3IRW - chains P and R; structure by X-ray diffraction, 2.70 A resolution.

# Chain P
Protein: U1 small nuclear ribonucleoprotein A
Source organism: Homo sapiens
Notes: fragment: RNA Binding Domain
UniProtKB: P09012 (SNRPA_HUMAN); residues 1-98 here = UniProt positions 1-98
Amino-acid sequence (98 residues; each row starts with the number of its first residue):
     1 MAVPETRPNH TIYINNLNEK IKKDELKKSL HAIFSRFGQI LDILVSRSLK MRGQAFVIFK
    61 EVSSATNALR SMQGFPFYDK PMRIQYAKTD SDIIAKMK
Unresolved in the structure: 1-6, 97-98
Differences from the reference sequence: engineered mutation His31 (Tyr in P09012), Arg36 (Gln in P09012)
Swiss-Prot annotation at these positions:
  - modified residue: Ala2 (N-acetylalanine), Lys60 (N6-acetyllysine)
  - mutagenesis: Thr11 (T11V: Abolishes RNA binding), Tyr13 (Y13F: Substantially reduces RNA binding), Asn15 (N15V: Abolishes RNA binding), Asn16 (N16V: Substantially reduces RNA binding), Arg52 (R52Q: Abolishes RNA binding)

# Chain R
Molecule: c-di-GMP Riboswitch
Sequence (92 nucleotides; row label = number of the first residue in the row):
     8 XGUCACGCAC AGGGCAAACC AUUCGAAAGA GUGGGACGCA AAGCCUCCGG CCUAAACC
   660 AUUGCACUCC
    75 GGUAGGUAGC GGGGUUACCG AUGG
Unresolved in the structure: 98
Modified residues: GTP (guanosine-5'-triphosphate) at position 8
Ligand contacts:
  - c-di-GMP (C2E; 9,9'-[(2R,3R,3aS,5S,7aR,9R,10R,10aS,12S,14aR)-3,5,10,12-tetrahydroxy-5,12-dioxidooctahydro-2H,7H-difuro[3,2-d:3',2'-j][1,3,7,9,2,8]tetraoxadiphosphacyclododecine-2,9-diyl]bis(2-amino-1,9-dihydro-6H-purin-6-one)): G14, A16, C17, A18, G19, G20, G21, C46, A47, A48, A49, G50, C92, C93
  - iridium hexammine ion (IRI), molecule 1: GTP_8, G9, U10, C11, A12, G94, U96, G97
  - iridium hexammine ion (IRI), molecule 2: C17, A18, G19, G20, A47
  - iridium hexammine ion (IRI), molecule 3: A24, A25, G36, A37, U81, G83, C84
  - iridium hexammine ion (IRI), molecule 4: C31, G32, A34
  - iridium hexammine ion (IRI), molecule 5: C46, A47, A48, A49, G85
  - iridium hexammine ion (IRI), molecule 6: C51, C52, A82, G83, G85, G86, G87, G88
  - iridium hexammine ion (IRI), molecule 7: U53, C55, G56, G57, C58, G80, U81
  - iridium hexammine ion (IRI), molecule 8: U53, A78, G79, G80
  - iridium hexammine ion (IRI), molecule 9: G86, G87, G88, U89
  - Mg2+ (MG): C22, A23, G45, A49, G50, G83

# Interface between chain P and chain R
Pairs across the interface (40):
  Tyr13(P) - G663(R)  base contact
  Tyr13(P) - C664(R)  stacking on the base
  Asn15(P) - G663(R)  hydrogen bond to the base
  Asn16(P) - U662(R)  hydrogen bond to the base
  Asn16(P) - G663(R)  hydrogen bond to the base
  Glu19(P) - A660(R)  base contact
  Glu19(P) - U661(R)  hydrogen bond to the base
  Glu19(P) - G663(R)  hydrogen bond to the base
  Lys20(P) - A63(R)  salt bridge to the phosphate
  Lys20(P) - C64(R)  salt bridge to the phosphate
  Lys22(P) - A62(R)  phosphate contact
  Leu44(P) - A665(R)  base contact
  Leu44(P) - C666(R)  base contact
  Arg47(P) - A62(R)  salt bridge to the phosphate
  Ser48(P) - G75(R)  phosphate contact
  Ser48(P) - C669(R)  phosphate contact
  Leu49(P) - G75(R)  hydrogen bond to the phosphate
  Leu49(P) - U661(R)  base contact
  Lys50(P) - G663(R)  hydrogen bond to the sugar
  Met51(P) - A665(R)  sugar contact
  Arg52(P) - G75(R)  hydrogen bond to the base
  Arg52(P) - A660(R)  base contact
  Arg52(P) - U661(R)  hydrogen bond to the base
  Arg52(P) - G663(R)  hydrogen bond to the base
  Gly53(P) - G663(R)  base contact
  Gln54(P) - G663(R)  base contact
  Phe56(P) - C664(R)  base contact
  Phe56(P) - A665(R)  stacking on the base
  Lys80(P) - U662(R)  hydrogen bond to the base
  Gln85(P) - C664(R)  hydrogen bond to the base
  Tyr86(P) - C664(R)  hydrogen bond to the base
  Ala87(P) - C664(R)  base contact
  Ala87(P) - A665(R)  base contact
  Lys88(P) - C664(R)  hydrogen bond to the base
  Thr89(P) - A665(R)  hydrogen bond to the base
  Asp90(P) - A665(R)  hydrogen bond to the base
  Asp90(P) - C666(R)  hydrogen bond to the base
  Ser91(P) - A665(R)  hydrogen bond to the base
  Ser91(P) - C666(R)  base contact
  Asp92(P) - C666(R)  hydrogen bond to the base
Also at the interface, not in a pair above, chain P (26 interface residues in all): Leu17
Also at the interface, not in a pair above, chain R (13 interface residues in all): U667

# In short
Chain P and chain R form an interface of 26 and 13 residues respectively; the contacts include 19 hydrogen
bonds, 3 salt bridges and 2 aromatic stacking contacts. Polar pairs include Asn15(P)-G663(R), Asn16(P)-U662(R)
and Asn16(P)-G663(R).
Here chain P is U1 small nuclear ribonucleoprotein A (Homo sapiens) and chain R is c-di-GMP Riboswitch. Entry
3IRW (Structure of a c-di-GMP riboswitch from V. cholerae) was determined by X-ray diffraction.
